Entry 7UJD (electron microscopy, 2.50 A resolution); this record covers chains A and Z of the 6 polymer chains in the assembly.

# Chain A
Name: 26S proteasome non-ATPase regulatory subunit 2
Source organism: Homo sapiens
UniProtKB: Q13200 (PSMD2_HUMAN); residue numbers follow UniProt; this construct covers 260-903
Chain sequence (644 residues; each row starts with the number of its first residue):
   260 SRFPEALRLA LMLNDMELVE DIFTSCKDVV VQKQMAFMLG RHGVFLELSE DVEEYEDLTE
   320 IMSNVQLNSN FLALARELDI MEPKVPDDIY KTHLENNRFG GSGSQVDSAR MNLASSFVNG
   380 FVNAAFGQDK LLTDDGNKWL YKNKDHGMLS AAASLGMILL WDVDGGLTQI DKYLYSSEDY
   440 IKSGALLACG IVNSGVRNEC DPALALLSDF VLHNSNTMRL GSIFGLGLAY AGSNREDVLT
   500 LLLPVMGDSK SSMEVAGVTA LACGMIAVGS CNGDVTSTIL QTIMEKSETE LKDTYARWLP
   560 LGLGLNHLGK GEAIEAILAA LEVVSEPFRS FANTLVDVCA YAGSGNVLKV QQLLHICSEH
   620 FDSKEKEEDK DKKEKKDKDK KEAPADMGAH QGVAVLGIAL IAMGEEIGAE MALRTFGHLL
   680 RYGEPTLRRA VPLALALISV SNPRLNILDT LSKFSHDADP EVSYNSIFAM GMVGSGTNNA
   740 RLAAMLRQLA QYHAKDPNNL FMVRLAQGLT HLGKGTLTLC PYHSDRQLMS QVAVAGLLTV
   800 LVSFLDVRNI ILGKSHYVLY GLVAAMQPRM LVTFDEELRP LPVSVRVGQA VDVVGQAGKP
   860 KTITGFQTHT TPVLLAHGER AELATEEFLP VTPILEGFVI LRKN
Disordered / not traced: 350-366, 614-648, 850-864
Differences from the reference sequence: conflict Phe469 (Tyr in Q13200)
Reported in the primary citation:
  - binding site for Acy-phe-pro-asp-val-sar-leu-his-arg-tyr-trp-gly-trp-asp-cys-gly-NH2 (chain Z): Glu336, Asn737, His770, Lys773, Val846, His868, Pro871, Leu873, Glu878

# Chain Z
Name: Acy-phe-pro-asp-val-sar-leu-his-arg-tyr-trp-gly-trp-asp-cys-gly-NH2
Chain sequence (17 residues; each row starts with the number of its first residue):
     1 XFPDVGLHRY WGWDCGX
Modified residues: ACY (acetic acid) at position 1; Gly6 (sarcosine; SAR); NH2 (amino group) at position 17
Covalent attachments: covalent link ACY_1-Cys15

# How chain A and chain Z interact
Residue-residue contacts (30):
  Glu336(A) - His8(Z)  salt bridge
  Leu337(A) - Val5(Z)
  Leu337(A) - His8(Z)
  Leu337(A) - Tyr10(Z)  hydrophobic
  Ile339(A) - Phe2(Z)
  Ile339(A) - Tyr10(Z)  hydrophobic
  Glu341(A) - Phe2(Z)
  Lys343(A) - ACY_1(Z)
  Lys343(A) - Phe2(Z)
  Ile348(A) - Trp13(Z)  hydrophobic
  Asn737(A) - Trp11(Z)  hydrogen bond (side chain-backbone)
  Asn737(A) - Gly12(Z)
  Asn737(A) - Trp13(Z)
  His770(A) - Trp13(Z)
  Lys773(A) - Phe2(Z)
  Lys773(A) - Tyr10(Z)  hydrogen bond (backbone-side chain)
  Val846(A) - Arg9(Z)
  Gln866(A) - Arg9(Z)
  His868(A) - Gly6(Z)  hydrogen bond (side chain-backbone)
  His868(A) - Leu7(Z)  hydrogen bond (side chain-backbone)
  His868(A) - Arg9(Z)  hydrogen bond
  Thr869(A) - Leu7(Z)
  Thr869(A) - His8(Z)  hydrogen bond (backbone-side chain)
  Pro871(A) - His8(Z)  hydrogen bond (backbone-side chain)
  Val872(A) - His8(Z)
  Val872(A) - Arg9(Z)
  Leu873(A) - His8(Z)  hydrogen bond (backbone-backbone)
  Leu873(A) - Arg9(Z)
  Leu873(A) - Tyr10(Z)  hydrophobic
  Glu878(A) - Arg9(Z)  salt bridge
Interface residues without a listed pair, chain A (20 interface residues in all): Asp338, Thr775, Thr870

# In short
Chain A and chain Z form an interface of 20 and 11 residues respectively, with 8 hydrogen bonds and 2 salt
bridges. Among the polar pairs are Glu336(A)-His8(Z), Glu878(A)-Arg9(Z) and Asn737(A)-Trp11(Z). The paper
reports a binding site for Acy-phe-pro-asp-val-sar-leu-his-arg-tyr-trp-gly-trp-asp-cys-gly-NH2 (chain Z) at
Glu336(A), Asn737(A) and His770(A) among others.
Chain A is 26S proteasome non-ATPase regulatory subunit 2 (Homo sapiens) and chain Z is
Acy-phe-pro-asp-val-sar-leu-his-arg-tyr-trp-gly-trp-asp-cys-gly-NH2; the structure, PSMD2 Structure bound to
MC1 and Fab8/14, was determined by electron microscopy together with 7UIH from the same study.
